6W1X - chains F and G of the 12 polymer chains in the assembly; structure by electron microscopy, 3.90 A resolution.

# Chain F (and G)
Protein: CRISPR-associated protein Csy3
Organism: Pseudomonas aeruginosa
Notes: chain G of this document is another copy of the same molecule, construct and numbering; everything in this record applies to it too
Reference sequence: A0A444M080 (A0A444M080_PSEAI); residues 21-361 here correspond to UniProt positions 2-342 (UniProt number = residue number - 19)
Amino-acid sequence (360 residues; each row starts with the number of its first residue):
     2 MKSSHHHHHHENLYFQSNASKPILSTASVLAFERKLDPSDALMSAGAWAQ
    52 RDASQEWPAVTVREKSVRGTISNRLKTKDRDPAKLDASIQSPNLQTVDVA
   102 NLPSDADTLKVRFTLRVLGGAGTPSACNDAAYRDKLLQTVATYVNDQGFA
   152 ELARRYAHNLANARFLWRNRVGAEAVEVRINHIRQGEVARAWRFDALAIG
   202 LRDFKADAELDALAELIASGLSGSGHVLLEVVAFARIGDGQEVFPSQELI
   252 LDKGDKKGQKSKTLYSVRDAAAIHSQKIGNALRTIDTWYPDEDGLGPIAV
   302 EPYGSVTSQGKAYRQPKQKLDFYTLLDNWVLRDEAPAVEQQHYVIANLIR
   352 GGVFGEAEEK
Disordered / not traced: 2-23, 359-361 (chain G: 2-24, 253-259, 358-361)
Sequence notes: expression tag (2-20)

# How chain F and chain G interact
Pairs across the interface (63; chain F residue first):
  Arg35(F) - Arg169(G)
  Ser40(F) - Asp240(G)
  Ser40(F) - Gly241(G)
  Ser40(F) - Gln242(G)
  Asp41(F) - Arg64(G)  salt bridge
  Asp41(F) - Asn102(G)  hydrogen bond
  Arg113(F) - Asp240(G)  salt bridge
  Thr115(F) - Asp240(G)  hydrogen bond (side chain-backbone)
  Thr115(F) - Gln242(G)  hydrogen bond
  Arg117(F) - Gly173(G)  hydrogen bond (side chain-backbone)
  Arg117(F) - Ile238(G)
  Arg117(F) - Gln242(G)
  Leu119(F) - Val172(G)
  Leu119(F) - Gly173(G)
  Ala127(F) - Ser309(G)
  Cys128(F) - Ser309(G)  hydrogen bond (backbone-backbone)
  Cys128(F) - Gln310(G)
  Asn129(F) - Gln310(G)
  Asn129(F) - Gly311(G)
  Ala131(F) - Lys312(G)
  Arg134(F) - Gln310(G)  hydrogen bond
  Ile184(F) - Glu175(G)
  Arg185(F) - Glu175(G)
  Gln186(F) - Arg237(G)
  Gly187(F) - Glu175(G)
  Gly187(F) - Arg237(G)
  His227(F) - Gly173(G)  hydrogen bond (side chain-backbone)
  His227(F) - Ala174(G)
  His227(F) - Glu175(G)  salt bridge
  Leu229(F) - Glu175(G)
  Glu249(F) - Glu65(G)
  Glu249(F) - Lys66(G)
  Glu249(F) - Ser67(G)
  Leu250(F) - Ser67(G)  hydrogen bond (backbone-side chain)
  Leu250(F) - Leu95(G)  hydrophobic
  Tyr266(F) - Arg64(G)  hydrogen bond
  Tyr266(F) - Glu65(G)
  Tyr266(F) - Lys66(G)
  Val268(F) - Arg64(G)
  Arg269(F) - Pro104(G)
  Arg269(F) - Ser105(G)  hydrogen bond
  His275(F) - Ser67(G)  hydrogen bond (side chain-backbone)
  Ser276(F) - Lys66(G)  hydrogen bond
  Ser276(F) - Glu243(G)
  Gln277(F) - Lys66(G)  hydrogen bond
  Gln277(F) - Ser67(G)
  Gln277(F) - Val68(G)
  Pro303(F) - Ser73(G)
  Tyr304(F) - Asn74(G)  hydrogen bond (side chain-backbone)
  Tyr304(F) - Arg75(G)
  Tyr304(F) - Leu76(G)  hydrogen bond (side chain-backbone)
  Ser306(F) - Ile90(G)
  Thr308(F) - Arg69(G)  hydrogen bond
  Lys312(F) - Asp87(G)
  Lys312(F) - Ile90(G)
  Ala313(F) - Asp87(G)
  Ala313(F) - Ile90(G)  hydrophobic
  Gln316(F) - Pro83(G)
  Pro317(F) - Leu86(G)
  Tyr324(F) - Ser73(G)  hydrogen bond (side chain-backbone)
  Tyr324(F) - Asn74(G)
  Tyr324(F) - Arg75(G)
  Glu357(F) - Arg75(G)
Also at the interface, not in a pair above, chain F (45 interface residues in all): Asp38, Leu43, Ser126, Ile251, Leu252, Glu302, Gly311, Asp328, Val354
Also at the interface, not in a pair above, chain G (39 interface residues in all): Thr71, Ile72, Gln91, Thr97, Asp106, Phe245

# Overview
45 residues of chain F face 39 of chain G across their interface, with 17 hydrogen bonds and 3 salt bridges.
Polar pairs include Asp41(F)-Arg64(G), Arg113(F)-Asp240(G) and His227(F)-Glu175(G).
Chain F and chain G are both CRISPR-associated protein Csy3 (Pseudomonas aeruginosa); the structure, Cryo-EM
structure of anti-CRISPR AcrIF9, bound to the type I-F crRNA-guided CRISPR surveillance complex, was
determined by electron microscopy (same publication as 6WHI).
